PDB entry 8XWS | electron microscopy, 3.06 A resolution | chains D and B of the 4 polymer chains in the assembly

# Chain D (and B)
Protein: C-X-C motif chemokine 5
Organism: Homo sapiens
Notes: chain B of this document is another copy of the same molecule, construct and numbering; everything in this record applies to it too
UniProt: P42830 (CXCL5_HUMAN); residues 1-78 here correspond to UniProt positions 37-114 (UniProt number = residue number + 36)
Chain sequence (78 residues; each row starts with the number of its first residue):
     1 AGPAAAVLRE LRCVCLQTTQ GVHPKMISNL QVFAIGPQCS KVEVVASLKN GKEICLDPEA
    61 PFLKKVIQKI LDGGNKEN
Disordered / not traced: 1-9, 75-78
Disulfides: Cys13-Cys39, Cys15-Cys55
UniProt features mapped onto this chain:
  - site: Leu8, Arg9 (Cleavage)

# How chain D and chain B interact
Pairs across the interface (23):
  Ser28(D) with Val32(B); Phe33(B); Ala34(B), hydrogen bond (backbone-backbone)
  Asn29(D) with Val32(B); Phe33(B)
  Leu30(D) with Leu30(B); Gln31(B); Val32(B), hydrogen bond (backbone-backbone)
  Gln31(D) with Leu30(B)
  Val32(D) with Ser28(B); Asn29(B); Leu30(B), hydrogen bond (backbone-backbone)
  Phe33(D) with Ser28(B); Asn29(B)
  Ala34(D) with Ser28(B), hydrogen bond (backbone-backbone); Ile70(B), hydrophobic
  Val42(D) with Ile70(B); Leu71(B), hydrophobic
  Leu63(D) with Leu71(B), hydrophobic
  Ile70(D) with Ala34(B), hydrophobic; Val42(B)
  Leu71(D) with Val42(B), hydrophobic; Leu63(B), hydrophobic
Also at the interface, not in a pair above, chain D (16 interface residues in all): Ile35, Val44, Ile67, Gly73, Gly74
Also at the interface, not in a pair above, chain B (16 interface residues in all): Ile35, Val44, Ile67, Gly73, Gly74

# In short
Chain D and chain B each contribute 16 residues to their interface; the contacts include 4 hydrogen bonds. The
backbones hydrogen-bond at Ser28(D)-Ala34(B) and Leu30(D)-Val32(B).
Both chains are C-X-C motif chemokine 5 (Homo sapiens). Entry 8XWS (Structure of CXCR2 bound to CXCL5
(Ligand-receptor focused map)) was determined by electron microscopy (same publication as 8XVU, 8XWA, 8XWF,
8XWM, 8XWN, 8XWV and 6 further entries).
